1JIG - chains A and D of the 4 polymer chains in the assembly; structure by X-ray diffraction, 1.46 A resolution.

[Chain A (and D)]
Molecule: Dlp-2
Source organism: Bacillus anthracis
Notes: chain D of this document is another copy of the same molecule, construct and numbering; everything in this record applies to it too
UniProtKB: Q8RPQ1 (Q8RPQ1_BACAN); numbering as in UniProt (aligned over 2-147)
Sequence (146 residues; each row starts with the number of its first residue):
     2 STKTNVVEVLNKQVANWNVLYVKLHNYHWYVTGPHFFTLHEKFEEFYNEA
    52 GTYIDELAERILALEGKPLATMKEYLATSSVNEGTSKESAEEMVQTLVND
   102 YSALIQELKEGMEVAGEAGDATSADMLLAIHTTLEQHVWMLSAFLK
Ion coordination: Fe ion site 1: His29 (shared with 2 residues of chain B); Fe ion site 2: Asp56, Glu60 (shared with 1 residue of chain B)

[Interface between chain A and chain D]
Pairs across the interface (15):
  Thr33(A) with Ala144(D); Lys147(D)
  Gly34(A) with Ala144(D), hydrogen bond (backbone-backbone); Phe145(D); Lys147(D)
  Pro35(A) with His36(D), hydrogen bond (backbone-side chain); Phe145(D)
  Phe37(A) with Trp140(D), hydrophobic; Met141(D), hydrophobic; Ala144(D), hydrophobic
  Phe38(A) with Thr39(D); Lys43(D); Met141(D), hydrophobic; Phe145(D), hydrophobic
  His41(A) with Trp140(D)
Also at the interface, not in a pair above, chain A (9 interface residues in all): Trp30, Val32, His36
Also at the interface, not in a pair above, chain D (9 interface residues in all): Leu142

[Overview]
Chain A and chain D each contribute 9 residues to their interface, with 2 hydrogen bonds. Among the polar
pairs are Pro35(A)-His36(D) and Gly34(A)-Ala144(D). The Fe ion site 2 is built by Asp56(A) and Glu60(A).
Both chains are Dlp-2 (Bacillus anthracis). Entry 1JIG (Dlp-2 from Bacillus anthracis) was determined by X-ray
diffraction, deposited together with 1JI5.
